PDB entry 5TI0 | X-ray diffraction, 1.42 A resolution | chain A

== Chain A ==
Name: Carbonic anhydrase 2
Organism: Homo sapiens
Notes: EC 4.2.1.1
UniProtKB: P00918 (CAH2_HUMAN); the author numbering skips numbers that UniProt does not, so the offset changes along the chain: 1-125 = UniProt 1-125; 127-261 = UniProt 126-260
Chain sequence (260 residues; each row starts with the number of its first residue; note: 1 number in that range is skipped by the numbering (no residue carries it; nothing is unmodelled there)):
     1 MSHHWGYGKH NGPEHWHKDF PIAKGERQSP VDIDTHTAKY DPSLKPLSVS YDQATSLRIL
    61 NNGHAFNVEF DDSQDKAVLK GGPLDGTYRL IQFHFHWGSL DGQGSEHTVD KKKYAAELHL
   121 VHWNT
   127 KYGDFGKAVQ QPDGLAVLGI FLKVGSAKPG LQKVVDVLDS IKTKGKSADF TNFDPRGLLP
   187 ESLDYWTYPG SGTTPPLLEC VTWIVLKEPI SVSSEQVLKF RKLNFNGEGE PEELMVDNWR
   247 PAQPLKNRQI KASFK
Disordered / not traced: 1-3
Construct notes: engineered mutation Gly198 (Leu197 in P00918)
Metal / ion sites: Zn2+: His94, His96, His119 (together with 2-hydroxycyclohepta-2,4,6-triene-1-thione)
Ligand contacts: 2-hydroxycyclohepta-2,4,6-triene-1-thione (7CZ): Gln92, His94, His96, His119, Val121, Phe131, Leu141, Val143, Gly198, Thr199, Thr200, Trp209

== Overview ==
Ligands of chain A: 2-hydroxycyclohepta-2,4,6-triene-1-thione. His94, His96 and His119 coordinate Zn2+.
Chain A is Carbonic anhydrase 2 (Homo sapiens); the structure, Crystal Structure of
2-Hydroxycyclohepta-2,4,6-triene-1-thione bound to human carbonic anhydrase 2 L198G, was determined by X-ray
diffraction together with 5TH4, 5THI, 5THJ and 5THN from the same study.
